PDB entry 7NL9 | electron microscopy, 2.86 A resolution | chains C and G of the 15 polymer chains in the assembly

Chain C:
Molecule: ATP synthase subunit alpha
Organism: Mycolicibacterium smegmatis (strain ATCC 700084 / mc(2)155)
Notes: EC 7.1.2.2
UniProt: A0R202 (ATPA_MYCS2); numbering as in UniProt (aligned over 1-548)
Chain sequence (548 residues; numbered 1 to 548; the number before each row is that of its first residue):
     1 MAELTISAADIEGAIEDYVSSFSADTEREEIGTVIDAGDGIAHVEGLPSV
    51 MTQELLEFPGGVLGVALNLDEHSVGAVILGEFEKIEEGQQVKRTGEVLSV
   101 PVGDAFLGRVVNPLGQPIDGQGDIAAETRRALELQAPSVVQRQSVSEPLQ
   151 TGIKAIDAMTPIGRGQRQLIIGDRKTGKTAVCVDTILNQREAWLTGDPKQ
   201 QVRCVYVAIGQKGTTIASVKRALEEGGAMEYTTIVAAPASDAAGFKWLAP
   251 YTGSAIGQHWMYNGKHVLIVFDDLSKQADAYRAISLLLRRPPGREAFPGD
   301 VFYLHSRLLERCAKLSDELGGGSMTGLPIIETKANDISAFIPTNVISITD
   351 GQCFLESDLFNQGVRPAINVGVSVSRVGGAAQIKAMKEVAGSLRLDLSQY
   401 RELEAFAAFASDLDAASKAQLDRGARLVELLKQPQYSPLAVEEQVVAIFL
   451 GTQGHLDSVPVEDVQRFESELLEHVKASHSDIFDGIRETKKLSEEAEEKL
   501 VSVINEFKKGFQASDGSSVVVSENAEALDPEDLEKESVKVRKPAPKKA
Not modelled in the structure: 1-537, 546-548

Chain G:
Molecule: ATP synthase gamma chain
Organism: Mycobacterium smegmatis (strain ATCC 700084 / mc(2)155)
UniProt: A0R201 (ATPG_MYCS2); residue numbers follow UniProt; this construct covers 1-307
Chain sequence (307 residues; each row starts with the number of its first residue):
     1 MAATLRELRGRIRSAGSIKKITKAQELIATSRIAKAQARVEAARPYAAEI
    51 TNMLTELAGASALDHPLLVERKQPKRAGVLVVSSDRGLCGAYNANVLRRA
   101 EELFSLLRDEGKDPVLYVVGRKALGYFSFRQRTVVESWTGFSERPTYENA
   151 REIADTLVNAFMAGADDEGDDAGADGILGVDELHIVFTEFRSMLSQTAVA
   201 RRAAPMEVEYVGEVETGPRTLYSFEPDPETLFDALLPRYIATRVYAALLE
   251 AAASESASRRRAMKSATDNADDLIKALTLAANRERQAQITQEISEIVGGA
   301 NALAGSK
Not modelled in the structure: 1-51, 70-206, 213-219, 238-307

Interface between chain C and chain G:
Residue-residue contacts - 25 pairs, chain C then chain G:
  Val538(C) with Ala58(G), hydrophobic; Leu68(G), hydrophobic; Glu207(G), hydrogen bond (backbone-backbone); Val208(G); Glu209(G), hydrogen bond (backbone-backbone)
  Lys539(C) with Thr55(G), hydrogen bond (backbone-side chain); Glu209(G), salt bridge; Val211(G)
  Val540(C) with Ala58(G), hydrophobic; Gly59(G); Leu63(G), hydrophobic; Val208(G), hydrophobic; Glu209(G), hydrogen bond (backbone-backbone); Tyr210(G); Val211(G), hydrogen bond (backbone-backbone)
  Arg541(C) with Thr55(G); Glu56(G), salt bridge; Val211(G); Gly212(G)
  Lys542(C) with Gly59(G), hydrogen bond (side chain-backbone); Tyr210(G); Val211(G), hydrogen bond (backbone-backbone)
  Pro543(C) with Tyr210(G); Val211(G)
  Ala544(C) with Tyr210(G), hydrophobic
Other interface residues (no listed pair), chain C (8 interface residues in all): Pro545
Other interface residues (no listed pair), chain G (15 interface residues in all): Leu54, Phe232, Leu236

Overview:
8 residues of chain C face 15 of chain G across their interface; the contacts include 7 hydrogen bonds and 2
salt bridges. Polar contacts include Lys539(C)-Glu209(G), Arg541(C)-Glu56(G) and Lys539(C)-Thr55(G).
Here chain C is ATP synthase subunit alpha (Mycolicibacterium smegmatis (strain ATCC 700084 / mc(2)155)) and
chain G is ATP synthase gamma chain (Mycobacterium smegmatis (strain ATCC 700084 / mc(2)155)). Entry 7NL9
(Mycobacterium smegmatis ATP synthase Fo state 3) was determined by electron microscopy, deposited together
with 7NJK, 7NJL, 7NJM, 7NJN, 7NJO, 7NJP and 20 further entries.
